7LB5 - chains B and K of the 12 polymer chains in the assembly; structure by electron microscopy, 3.16 A resolution.

# Chain B (and K)
Name: Pyridoxal 5'-phosphate synthase-like subunit PDX1.2
From: Arabidopsis thaliana
Notes: chain K of this document is another copy of the same molecule, construct and numbering; everything in this record applies to it too
UniProtKB: Q9ZNR6 (PDX12_ARATH); residues 1-313 here correspond to UniProt positions 2-314 (UniProt number = residue number + 1)
Chain sequence (348 residues; row label = number of the first residue in the row; numbers below 1 keep their minus sign (Met-34 is residue -34)):
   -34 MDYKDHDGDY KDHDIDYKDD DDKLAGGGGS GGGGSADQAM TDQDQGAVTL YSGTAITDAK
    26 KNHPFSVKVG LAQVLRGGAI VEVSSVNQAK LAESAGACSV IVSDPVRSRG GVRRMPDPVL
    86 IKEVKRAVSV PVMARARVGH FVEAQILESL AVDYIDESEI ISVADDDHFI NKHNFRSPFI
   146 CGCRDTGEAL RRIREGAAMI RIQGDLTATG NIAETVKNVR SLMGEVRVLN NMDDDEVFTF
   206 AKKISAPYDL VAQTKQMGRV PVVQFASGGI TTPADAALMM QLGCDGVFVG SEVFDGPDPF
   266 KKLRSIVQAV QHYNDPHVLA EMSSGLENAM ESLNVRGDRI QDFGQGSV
Disordered / not traced: -34 to 28, 289-313
Differences from the reference sequence: expression tag (-34 to 0)
UniProt features mapped onto this chain:
  - modified residue: Ala1 (N-acetylalanine)

# How chain B and chain K interact
Contacting residue pairs (20; chain B residue first):
  Asp132(B) - Thr204(K)
  His133(B) - Glu201(K)  salt bridge
  His133(B) - Thr204(K)  hydrogen bond
  Asn136(B) - Asp200(K)
  Asn136(B) - Phe203(K)
  Arg156(B) - Lys207(K)
  Arg159(B) - Phe203(K)
  Arg159(B) - Tyr213(K)
  Arg159(B) - Asp214(K)  salt bridge
  Glu160(B) - Phe203(K)
  Asp200(B) - Asn136(K)
  Glu201(B) - His133(K)
  Phe203(B) - Asn136(K)
  Phe203(B) - Arg159(K)
  Thr204(B) - Asp132(K)
  Thr204(B) - His133(K)  hydrogen bond
  Lys207(B) - Arg156(K)
  Tyr213(B) - Arg159(K)
  Asp214(B) - Arg159(K)  salt bridge
  Asp214(B) - Asp214(K)
Also at the interface, not in a pair above, chain B (15 interface residues in all): Phe106, Asn139
Also at the interface, not in a pair above, chain K (15 interface residues in all): Phe106, Asn139, Glu160

# Overview
Chain B and chain K each contribute 15 residues to their interface; the contacts include 2 hydrogen bonds and
3 salt bridges. Among the polar pairs are His133(B)-Glu201(K), Arg159(B)-Asp214(K) and His133(B)-Thr204(K).
Both chains are Pyridoxal 5'-phosphate synthase-like subunit PDX1.2 (Arabidopsis thaliana). Entry 7LB5
(Pyridoxal 5'-phosphate synthase-like subunit PDX1.2 (Arabidopsis thaliana)) was determined by electron
microscopy together with 7LB6 from the same study.
